Entry 5F92 (X-ray diffraction, 1.86 A resolution); this record covers chains C and D of the 4 polymer chains in the assembly.

# Chain C (and D)
Name: Fumarate hydratase class II
Organism: Mycobacterium tuberculosis (strain CDC 1551 / Oshkosh)
Notes: EC 4.2.1.2; chain D of this document is another copy of the same molecule, construct and numbering; everything in this record applies to it too
Reference sequence: P9WN92 (FUMC_MYCTO); residue numbers follow UniProt; this construct covers 2-474
Sequence (495 residues; numbered -20 to 474; the number before each row is that of its first residue; numbers below 1 keep their minus sign (Met-20 is residue -20)):
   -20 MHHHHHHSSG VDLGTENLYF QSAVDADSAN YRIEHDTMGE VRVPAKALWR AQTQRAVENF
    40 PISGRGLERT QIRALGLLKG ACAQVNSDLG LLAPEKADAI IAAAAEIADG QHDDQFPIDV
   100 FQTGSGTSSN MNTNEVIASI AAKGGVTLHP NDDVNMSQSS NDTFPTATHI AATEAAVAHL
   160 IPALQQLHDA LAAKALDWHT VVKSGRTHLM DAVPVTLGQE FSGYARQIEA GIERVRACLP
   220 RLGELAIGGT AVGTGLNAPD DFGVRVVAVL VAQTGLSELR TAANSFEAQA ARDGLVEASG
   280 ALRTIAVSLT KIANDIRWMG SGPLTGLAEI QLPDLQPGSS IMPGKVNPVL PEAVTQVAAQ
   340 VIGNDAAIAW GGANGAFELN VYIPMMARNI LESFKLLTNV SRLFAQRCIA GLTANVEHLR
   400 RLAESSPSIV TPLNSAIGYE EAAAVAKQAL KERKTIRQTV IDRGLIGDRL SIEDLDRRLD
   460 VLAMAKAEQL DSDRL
Unresolved in the structure: -20 to 6, 317-322, 467-474 (chain D: -20 to 7, 317-323, 470-474)
Construct notes: initiating methionine (-20); expression tag (-19 to 1)
UniProt features mapped onto this chain:
  - active site: His187 (Proton donor/acceptor), Ser318
  - binding site (substrate): Ser104 to Thr106, His128 to Asp131, Ser138 to Asn140, Thr186, Ser319, Lys324 to Asn326
  - site: Glu331 (Important for catalytic activity)
From the paper describing this entry:
  - binding site for formate: Ser139, Ser318, Ser319, Lys324

# How chain C and chain D interact
Contacting residue pairs (163):
  His14(C) - Glu419(D)  salt bridge
  Thr16(C) - Tyr418(D)
  Thr16(C) - Ala422(D)
  Thr16(C) - Lys426(D)  hydrogen bond (backbone-side chain)
  Thr102(C) - His187(D)
  Ser104(C) - His187(D)
  His128(C) - Glu419(D)  salt bridge
  Asn130(C) - Tyr418(D)
  Asp131(C) - Gly417(D)
  Asp131(C) - Tyr418(D)  hydrogen bond (side chain-backbone)
  Gly184(C) - Glu357(D)
  Arg185(C) - Phe356(D)
  Arg185(C) - Glu357(D)  hydrogen bond (backbone-side chain)
  Thr186(C) - Ala230(D)
  Thr186(C) - Val231(D)
  Thr186(C) - Glu357(D)
  Thr186(C) - Leu358(D)
  His187(C) - Thr102(D)
  His187(C) - Ser104(D)
  His187(C) - Leu358(D)
  His187(C) - Val360(D)
  Leu188(C) - Ala355(D)  hydrophobic
  Ala191(C) - Val231(D)  hydrophobic
  Val192(C) - Val231(D)  hydrophobic
  Val192(C) - Leu235(D)  hydrophobic
  Pro193(C) - Thr233(D)
  Val194(C) - Val231(D)  hydrophobic
  Val194(C) - Glu357(D)
  Gln198(C) - Thr233(D)
  Gln198(C) - Phe265(D)
  Glu199(C) - Phe356(D)
  Glu199(C) - Glu357(D)
  Ser201(C) - Asn263(D)  hydrogen bond
  Ser201(C) - Phe265(D)
  Gly202(C) - Asn263(D)
  Gly202(C) - Glu266(D)
  Arg205(C) - Arg220(D)
  Arg205(C) - Glu223(D)  salt bridge
  Arg205(C) - Ala262(D)
  Arg205(C) - Asn263(D)
  Arg205(C) - Glu266(D)
  Gln206(C) - Glu266(D)
  Gln206(C) - Ala270(D)
  Gln206(C) - Asp272(D)  hydrogen bond
  Glu212(C) - Arg220(D)  salt bridge
  Arg213(C) - Arg220(D)
  Arg213(C) - Asp272(D)
  Arg213(C) - Gly273(D)
  Arg213(C) - Glu276(D)  salt bridge
  Arg220(C) - Arg205(D)
  Arg220(C) - Ala209(D)
  Arg220(C) - Glu212(D)  salt bridge
  Arg220(C) - Arg213(D)
  Glu223(C) - Arg205(D)  salt bridge
  Ala230(C) - Thr186(D)
  Ala230(C) - Val192(D)  hydrophobic
  Val231(C) - Thr186(D)
  Val231(C) - Ala191(D)  hydrophobic
  Val231(C) - Val192(D)  hydrophobic
  Val231(C) - Val194(D)  hydrophobic
  Thr233(C) - Pro193(D)
  Thr233(C) - Val194(D)
  Thr233(C) - Gln198(D)
  Thr233(C) - Ala464(D)
  Thr233(C) - Lys465(D)
  Gly234(C) - Lys465(D)
  Leu235(C) - Val192(D)  hydrophobic
  Leu235(C) - Met463(D)  hydrophobic
  Leu235(C) - Lys465(D)
  Asn236(C) - Thr410(D)  hydrogen bond (side chain-backbone)
  Asn236(C) - Pro411(D)
  Asn236(C) - Asn413(D)
  Asp239(C) - Lys465(D)  salt bridge
  Ala262(C) - Arg205(D)
  Asn263(C) - Ser201(D)  hydrogen bond
  Asn263(C) - Gly202(D)
  Asn263(C) - Arg205(D)
  Phe265(C) - Gln198(D)
  Phe265(C) - Ser201(D)
  Glu266(C) - Gly202(D)
  Glu266(C) - Arg205(D)
  Glu266(C) - Gln206(D)
  Ala269(C) - Lys290(D)
  Ala270(C) - Gln206(D)
  Asp272(C) - Gln206(D)  hydrogen bond
  Asp272(C) - Arg213(D)
  Asp272(C) - Thr283(D)
  Asp272(C) - Val286(D)
  Asp272(C) - Ser287(D)  hydrogen bond
  Gly273(C) - Arg213(D)
  Val275(C) - Arg282(D)
  Val275(C) - Thr283(D)
  Glu276(C) - Arg213(D)  salt bridge
  Glu276(C) - Thr283(D)
  Gly279(C) - Arg282(D)
  Arg282(C) - Val275(D)
  Arg282(C) - Gly279(D)
  Arg282(C) - Arg282(D)
  Arg282(C) - Asp344(D)  salt bridge
  Arg282(C) - Ala348(D)
  Thr283(C) - Asp272(D)
  Thr283(C) - Val275(D)
  Thr283(C) - Glu276(D)
  Val286(C) - Asp272(D)
  Val286(C) - Ala348(D)
  Val286(C) - Gly351(D)
  Val286(C) - Ala352(D)
  Ser287(C) - Asp272(D)  hydrogen bond
  Thr289(C) - Ala352(D)
  Lys290(C) - Ala269(D)
  Lys290(C) - Ala352(D)
  Lys290(C) - Gly354(D)
  Lys290(C) - Ala355(D)
  Lys290(C) - Phe356(D)  hydrogen bond (side chain-backbone)
  Asp294(C) - Ala355(D)
  Asp294(C) - Phe356(D)  hydrogen bond (side chain-backbone)
  Trp297(C) - Phe356(D)  hydrophobic
  Met298(C) - Phe356(D)  hydrophobic
  Leu306(C) - Phe356(D)  hydrophobic
  Asp344(C) - Arg282(D)  salt bridge
  Ala348(C) - Arg282(D)
  Ala348(C) - Val286(D)
  Gly351(C) - Val286(D)
  Ala352(C) - Val286(D)
  Ala352(C) - Thr289(D)
  Ala352(C) - Lys290(D)
  Gly354(C) - Lys290(D)
  Ala355(C) - Leu188(D)  hydrophobic
  Ala355(C) - Lys290(D)
  Ala355(C) - Asp294(D)
  Phe356(C) - Lys182(D)
  Phe356(C) - Arg185(D)
  Phe356(C) - Glu199(D)
  Phe356(C) - Lys290(D)  hydrogen bond (backbone-side chain)
  Phe356(C) - Asp294(D)  hydrogen bond (backbone-side chain)
  Phe356(C) - Trp297(D)  hydrophobic
  Phe356(C) - Met298(D)  hydrophobic
  Phe356(C) - Leu306(D)  hydrophobic
  Glu357(C) - Gly184(D)
  Glu357(C) - Arg185(D)  hydrogen bond (side chain-backbone)
  Glu357(C) - Thr186(D)
  Glu357(C) - Val194(D)
  Glu357(C) - Glu199(D)
  Leu358(C) - Thr186(D)
  Leu358(C) - His187(D)
  Val360(C) - His187(D)
  Thr410(C) - Asn236(D)  hydrogen bond (backbone-side chain)
  Pro411(C) - Asn236(D)
  Asn413(C) - Asn236(D)
  Gly417(C) - Asp131(D)
  Tyr418(C) - Thr16(D)
  Tyr418(C) - Asn130(D)
  Tyr418(C) - Asp131(D)  hydrogen bond (backbone-side chain)
  Glu419(C) - His14(D)  salt bridge
  Glu419(C) - His128(D)  salt bridge
  Ala422(C) - Thr16(D)
  Lys426(C) - Thr16(D)  hydrogen bond (side chain-backbone)
  Met463(C) - Leu235(D)  hydrophobic
  Ala464(C) - Thr233(D)
  Lys465(C) - Thr233(D)
  Lys465(C) - Gly234(D)
  Lys465(C) - Leu235(D)
  Lys465(C) - Asp239(D)  salt bridge
Also at the interface, not in a pair above, chain C (82 interface residues in all): Met17, Asn140, Lys182, Ala209, Ala216, Ser278, Glu308
Also at the interface, not in a pair above, chain D (83 interface residues in all): Met17, Asn140, Ser183, Ala216, Ala237, Ser278

# In short
Chain C and chain D form an interface of 82 and 83 residues respectively, with 18 hydrogen bonds and 14 salt
bridges. Among the polar pairs are His14(C)-Glu419(D), His128(C)-Glu419(D) and Arg205(C)-Glu223(D). The paper
reports a binding site for formate at Ser139(C), Ser318(C) and Ser319(C) among others.
Both chains are Fumarate hydratase class II (Mycobacterium tuberculosis (strain CDC 1551 / Oshkosh)). Entry
5F92 (Fumarate hydratase of Mycobacterium tuberculosis in complex with formate) was determined by X-ray
diffraction, deposited together with 5F91.
